PDB entry 6FM9 | X-ray diffraction, 3.60 A resolution | chain A

[Chain A]
Name: UDP-N-acetylglucosamine--dolichyl-phosphate N-acetylglucosaminephosphotransferase
Source organism: Homo sapiens
Notes: EC 2.7.8.15
UniProt: Q9H3H5 (GPT_HUMAN); numbering as in UniProt (aligned over 1-408)
Chain sequence (409 residues; numbered 0 to 408; the number before each row is that of its first residue; numbering starts at 0):
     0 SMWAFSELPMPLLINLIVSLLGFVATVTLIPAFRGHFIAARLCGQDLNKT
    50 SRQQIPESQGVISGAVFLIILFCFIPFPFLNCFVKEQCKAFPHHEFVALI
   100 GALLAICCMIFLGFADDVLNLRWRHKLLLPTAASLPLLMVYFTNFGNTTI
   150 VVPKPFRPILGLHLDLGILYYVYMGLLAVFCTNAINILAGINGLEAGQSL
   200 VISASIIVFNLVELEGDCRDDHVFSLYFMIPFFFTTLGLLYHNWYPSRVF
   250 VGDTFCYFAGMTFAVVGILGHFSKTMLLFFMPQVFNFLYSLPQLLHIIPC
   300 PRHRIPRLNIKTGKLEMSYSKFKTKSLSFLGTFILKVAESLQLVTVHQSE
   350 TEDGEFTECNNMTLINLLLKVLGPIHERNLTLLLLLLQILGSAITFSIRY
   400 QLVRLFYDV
Unresolved in the structure: 0-6, 80-90, 152-161, 406-408
Construct notes: expression tag (0)
Small-molecule neighbours: P6L ((2S)-3-{[{[(2S)-2,3-dihydroxypropyl]oxy}(hydroxy)phosphoryl]oxy}-2-[(6E)-hexadec-6-enoyloxy]propyl (8E)-octadec-8-enoate): Ala203, Ser204, Val207, Leu239, Trp243, Tyr244, Arg377, Leu381, Ser391, Phe395
Swiss-Prot annotation at these positions:
  - binding site (UDP-N-acetyl-alpha-D-glucosamine): Gln44 to Leu46, Glu56, Asn191, Arg301 to Arg303
  - binding site (tunicamycin A1): Leu46, Asn119, Asn185, Asp252, Arg303
  - binding site (dolichyl phosphate): Lys125, Val178 to Ile186
  - binding site (Mg(2+)): Asn185, Asp252
  - glycosylation: Asn146 (N-linked (GlcNAc...) asparagine)
Reported in the primary citation:
  - disease-associated variants - P30S, M108I, V117I, L120M, L168P, Y170C, G192S, V264M, R301C, R301H: decreased catalytic activity
  - disease-associated variants - G160S, V264G (2.5-fold): increased catalytic activity
  - disease-associated variants - V264G: unchanged stability
  - mutagenesis - L103F: decreased stability
  - mutagenesis - D115A, D115E, D115N, D116A, D116E, D116N, D252A: decreased catalytic activity
  - catalytic residues: Lys125, Asn185, Arg301 (proposed by the authors, not directly observed)
  - mutagenesis - K125A, K125E, K125Q, N185A, N185D: abolished catalytic activity
  - mutagenesis - D252N (5-fold): increased catalytic activity
  - catalytic residues: His302
  - disease-associated variants - I29F, R218W: decreased stability
  - disease-associated variants - I69N, A114G, L385R: unchanged catalytic activity

[Summary]
Bound to chain A: compound P6L. UniProt lists 8 UDP-N-acetyl-alpha-D-glucosamine-binding residues, 5
tunicamycin A1-binding residues, 10 dolichyl phosphate-binding residues and Mg2+-binding residues Asn185 and
Asp252. From the paper: catalytic residues Lys125, Asn185 and Arg301 among others; P30S, M108I and V117I,
among others, reduce catalytic activity; 31 substitutions were tested in all.
Chain A is UDP-N-acetylglucosamine--dolichyl-phosphate N-acetylglucosaminephosphotransferase (Homo sapiens);
the structure, Crystal structure of human UDP-N-acetylglucosamine-dolichyl-phosphate
N-acetylglucosaminephosphotransferase (DPAGT1), was determined by X-ray diffraction, deposited together with
6FWZ, 5O5E and 5LEV.
